4GM2 - chains C and F of the 7 polymer chains in the assembly; structure by X-ray diffraction, 2.80 A resolution.

[Chain C (and F)]
Name: ATP-dependent Clp protease proteolytic subunit
Organism: Plasmodium falciparum
Notes: chain F of this document is another copy of the same molecule, construct and numbering; everything in this record applies to it too
Reference sequence: Q8IL98 (Q8IL98_PLAF7); numbering as in UniProt (aligned over 61-244)
Amino-acid sequence (205 residues; each row starts with the number of its first residue):
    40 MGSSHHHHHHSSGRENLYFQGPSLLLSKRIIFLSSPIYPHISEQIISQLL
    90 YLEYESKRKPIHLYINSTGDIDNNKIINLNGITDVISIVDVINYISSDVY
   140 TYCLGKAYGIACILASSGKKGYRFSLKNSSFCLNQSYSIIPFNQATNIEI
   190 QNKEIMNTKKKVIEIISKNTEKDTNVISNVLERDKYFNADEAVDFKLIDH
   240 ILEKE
Unresolved in the structure: 40-60, 174-189, 244 (chain F: 40-60, 174-186, 244)
Sequence notes: initiating methionine (40); expression tag (41-60)
From the paper describing this entry:
  - conformationally variable residues (order/disorder transition): Gln-174 to Ile-189

[How chain C and chain F interact]
Pairs across the interface - 32 pairs, chain C then chain F:
  Pro-61(C) / Tyr-90(F)
  Leu-63(C) / Tyr-90(F)  hydrophobic
  Leu-63(C) / Glu-94(F)
  Lys-67(C) / Tyr-93(F)  hydrogen bond (side chain-backbone)
  Ile-69(C) / Tyr-93(F)  hydrophobic
  Phe-71(C) / Ile-85(F)  hydrophobic
  Phe-71(C) / Ser-86(F)
  Ser-73(C) / Glu-82(F)
  Ser-73(C) / Ser-86(F)  hydrogen bond
  Tyr-103(C) / Leu-89(F)  hydrophobic
  Tyr-103(C) / Tyr-93(F)  hydrogen bond
  Tyr-103(C) / Tyr-133(F)  hydrogen bond
  Asn-105(C) / Ile-85(F)
  Tyr-141(C) / Tyr-133(F)
  Leu-143(C) / Ile-85(F)  hydrophobic
  Leu-143(C) / Leu-89(F)  hydrophobic
  Leu-143(C) / Val-130(F)  hydrophobic
  Gly-144(C) / Ser-126(F)
  Lys-145(C) / Asp-123(F)  salt bridge
  Leu-165(C) / Asp-129(F)
  Leu-165(C) / Val-130(F)  hydrophobic
  Leu-165(C) / Tyr-133(F)  hydrophobic
  Lys-166(C) / Asp-129(F)
  Asn-167(C) / Ile-125(F)
  Asn-167(C) / Ser-126(F)
  Asn-167(C) / Asp-129(F)  hydrogen bond (backbone-side chain)
  Asn-167(C) / Lys-200(F)  hydrogen bond
  Glu-230(C) / Lys-192(F)  salt bridge
  Leu-241(C) / Tyr-133(F)  hydrophobic
  Lys-243(C) / Asn-132(F)
  Lys-243(C) / Tyr-133(F)
  Lys-243(C) / Ile-134(F)  hydrogen bond (side chain-backbone)
Other interface residues (no listed pair), chain C (22 interface residues in all): Leu-64, Ser-74, Ser-168, Asn-227
Other interface residues (no listed pair), chain F (19 interface residues in all): Ile-131, Ser-135

[In short]
Chain C and chain F form an interface of 22 and 19 residues respectively; the contacts include 7 hydrogen
bonds and 2 salt bridges. Among the polar pairs are Lys-145(C)/Asp-123(F), Glu-230(C)/Lys-192(F) and
Lys-67(C)/Tyr-93(F). The paper reports conformational variability at Gln-174(C).
Both chains are ATP-dependent Clp protease proteolytic subunit (Plasmodium falciparum). Entry 4GM2 (The
crystal structure of a peptidase from plasmodium falciparum) was determined by X-ray diffraction, deposited
together with 4HNK.
